PDB entry 6G54 | X-ray diffraction, 2.05 A resolution | chain A

== Chain A ==
Molecule: Mitogen-activated protein kinase 1
Source organism: Homo sapiens
Notes: EC 2.7.11.24
UniProtKB: P28482 (MK01_HUMAN); residue numbers follow UniProt; this construct covers 1-360
Chain sequence (361 residues; row label = number of the first residue in the row; numbering starts at 0):
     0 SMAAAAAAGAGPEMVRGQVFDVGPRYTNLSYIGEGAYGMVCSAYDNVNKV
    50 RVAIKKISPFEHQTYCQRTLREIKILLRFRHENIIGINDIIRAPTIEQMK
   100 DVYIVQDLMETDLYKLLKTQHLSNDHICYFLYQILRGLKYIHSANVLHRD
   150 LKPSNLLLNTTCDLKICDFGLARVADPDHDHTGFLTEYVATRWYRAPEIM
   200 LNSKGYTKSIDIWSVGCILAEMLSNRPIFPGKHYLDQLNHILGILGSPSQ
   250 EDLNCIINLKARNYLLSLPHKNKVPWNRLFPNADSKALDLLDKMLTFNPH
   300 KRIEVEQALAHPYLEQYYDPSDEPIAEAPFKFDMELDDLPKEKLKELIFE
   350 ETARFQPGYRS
Unresolved in the structure: 0-9, 357-360
Covalent attachments: compound 6H3 linked to C166
Differences from the reference sequence: expression tag (0)
Residues lining bound ligands: 6H3 (N-{2-[(5-chloro-2-{[4-(4-methylpiperazin-1-yl)phenyl]amino}pyrimidin-4-yl)amino]phenyl}propanamide): I31, G32, E33, G34, V39, A52, Q105, D106, L107, M108, E109, T110, K114, S153, N154, L156, D167
UniProt features mapped onto this chain:
  - DNA-binding region: K259 to R277
  - motif: T185 to Y187 (TXY), D318 to E322 (Cytoplasmic retention motif), A327 to M333 (Nuclear translocation motif)
  - active site: D149 (Proton acceptor)
  - binding site (ATP): I31 to V39, K54
  - modified residue: A2 (N-acetylalanine), S29 (Phosphoserine), T185 (Phosphothreonine), Y187 (Phosphotyrosine), T190 (Phosphothreonine), S246 (Phosphoserine), S248 (Phosphoserine), S284 (Phosphoserine)
  - natural variant: I74 (I74N: In NS13), H80 (H80Y: In NS13), A174 (A174V: In NS13), D318 (D318G: In NS13; D318N: In NS13), E322 (E322Q: In NS13), P323 (P323R: In NS13)
  - mutagenesis: K54 (K54R: Does not inhibit interaction with MAP2K1), P176 to D179 (Inhibits homodimerization and interaction with TPR), T185 (T185A: Inhibits interaction with TPR; when associated with A-187), Y187 (Y187A: Inhibits interaction with TPR; when associated with A-185), L234 (L234A: Inhibits interaction with TPR), D318 (D318A: Loss of dephosphorylation by PTPRJ; D318N: Inhibits interaction with MAP2K1 but not with TPR; when associated with N-321), D321 (D321N: Inhibits interaction with MAP2K1 but not with TPR; when associated with N-318)

== Summary ==
Compound 6H3 is covalently linked to C166. Curated annotation (UniProt) lists active-site residue D149, 10
ATP-binding residues and 10 mutagenesis sites.
Chain A is Mitogen-activated protein kinase 1 (Homo sapiens); the structure, Crystal structure of ERK2
covalently bound to SM1-71, was determined by X-ray diffraction together with 6ATE and 6GES from the same
study.
